PDB entry 9KVE | electron microscopy, 2.98 A resolution | chains A and C of the 7 polymer chains in the assembly

== Chain A ==
Name: The heavy chain of 4C1
From: Macaca mulatta
Amino-acid sequence (128 residues; numbered 1 to 128; the number before each row is that of its first residue):
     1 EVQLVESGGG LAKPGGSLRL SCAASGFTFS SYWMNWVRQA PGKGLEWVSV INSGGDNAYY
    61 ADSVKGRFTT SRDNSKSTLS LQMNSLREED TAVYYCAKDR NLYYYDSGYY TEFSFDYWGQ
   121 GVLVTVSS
Cystine bridges: C22-C96

== Chain C ==
Name: Spike protein S1
From: Severe acute respiratory syndrome coronavirus 2
Reference sequence: P0DTC2 (SPIKE_SARS2); residues 334-527 here = UniProt positions 334-527
Amino-acid sequence (194 residues; numbered 334 to 527; the number before each row is that of its first residue):
   334 NLCPFGEVFN ATRFASVYAW NRKRISNCVA DYSVLYNSAS FSTFKCYGVS PTKLNDLCFT
   394 NVYADSFVIR GDEVRQIAPG QTGKIADYNY KLPDDFTGCV IAWNSNNLDS KVGGNYNYLY
   454 RLFRKSNLKP FERDISTEIY QAGSTPCNGV EGFNCYFPLQ SYGFQPTNGV GYQPYRVVVL
   514 SFELLHAPAT VCGP
Cystine bridges: C336-C361, C379-C432, C391-C525, C480-C488
Curated features (UniProtKB/Swiss-Prot):
  - region: R403 to D405 (Integrin-binding motif), N448 to F456 (Immunodominant HLA epitope recognized by the CD8+)
  - glycosylation: N343 (N-linked (GlcNAc...) (complex) asparagine)
  - natural variant: G339 (G339D: In strain: Omicron/BA.1, Omicron/BA.2 and 4 more; G339H: In strain: Omicron/BA.2.75, Omicron/XBB.1.5 and 1 more), R346 (R346K: In strain: Mu/B.1.621; R346T: In strain: Omicron/BQ.1.1, Omicron/XBB.1.5 and 1 more), L368 (L368I: In strain: Omicron/XBB.1.5, Omicron/EG.5.1), S371 (S371F: In strain: Omicron/BA.2, Omicron/BA.2.12.1 and 6 more; S371L: In strain: Omicron/BA.1), S373 (S373P: In strain: Omicron/BA.1, Omicron/BA.2 and 7 more), S375 (S375F: In strain: Omicron/BA.1, Omicron/BA.2 and 7 more), T376 (T376A: In strain: Omicron/BA.2, Omicron/BA.2.12.1 and 5 more), D405 (D405N: In strain: Omicron/BA.2, Omicron/BA.2.12.1 and 6 more), R408 (R408S: In strain: Omicron/BA.2, Omicron/BA.2.12.1 and 6 more), K417 (K417N: In strain: Beta/B.1.351, Omicron/BA.1 and 8 more; K417T: In strain: Gamma/P.1), N440 (N440K: In strain: Omicron/BA.1, Omicron/BA.2 and 7 more), K444 (K444T: In strain: Omicron/BQ.1.1), 16 further natural variant entries in UniProt
  - mutagenesis: N343 (N343Q: Reduced viral infectivity), L452 (L452R: Increased resistance to neutralizing antibodies. Decreases HLA binding to NF9 epitope. Increased binding affinity to human ACE2), Y453 (Y453F: Decreased HLA binding to NF9 epitope. Increased binding affinity to human ACE2), A475 (A475V: Increased resistance to neutralizing antibodies), V483 (V483A: Increased resistance to neutralizing antibodies), E484 (E484D: Increased replication in human TMEM106B overexpressing cells), F490 (F490L: Increased resistance to neutralizing antibodies and human covalescent sera neutralization), Q493 (Q493N: Reduced host ACE2-binding affinity in vitro; Q493Y: Reduced host ACE2-binding affinity in vitro), N501 (N501T: Reduced host ACE2-binding affinity in vitro; N501Y: Increased binding affinity to human ACE2), H519 (H519P: Increased resistance to human covalescent sera neutralization)

== How chain A and chain C interact ==
Contacting residue pairs (18; chain A residue first):
  N101(A) - R357(C)  hydrogen bond
  L102(A) - L518(C)
  Y103(A) - Y396(C)
  Y104(A) - E516(C)
  Y104(A) - L518(C)  hydrophobic
  Y105(A) - P426(C)
  Y105(A) - D428(C)  hydrogen bond
  Y105(A) - F464(C)  hydrophobic
  G108(A) - F464(C)
  Y109(A) - R355(C)  hydrogen bond (backbone-side chain)
  Y109(A) - F464(C)  hydrogen bond (backbone-backbone)
  Y109(A) - R466(C)
  Y110(A) - Y396(C)
  Y110(A) - E516(C)  hydrogen bond
  T111(A) - R355(C)
  T111(A) - K356(C)
  E112(A) - K356(C)  salt bridge
  E112(A) - R357(C)  hydrogen bond (backbone-side chain)
Interface residues without a listed pair, chain A (12 interface residues in all): S107, F113
Interface residues without a listed pair, chain C (15 interface residues in all): W353, N394, P463, E465, H519

== Summary ==
Chain A and chain C form an interface of 12 and 15 residues respectively, with 6 hydrogen bonds and 1 salt
bridge. Polar contacts include E112(A)-K356(C), N101(A)-R357(C) and Y105(A)-D428(C). From UniProt: 10
mutagenesis sites on chain C.
Here chain A is the heavy chain of 4C1 (Macaca mulatta) and chain C is Spike protein S1 (Severe acute
respiratory syndrome coronavirus 2). Entry 9KVE (Cryo-EM structure of SARS-CoV-2 prototype spike protein in
complex with triple-nAb 4H1, 4A5 and 4C1) was determined by electron microscopy.
